PDB entry 9N5B | X-ray diffraction, 3.10 A resolution | chains T and A of the 13 polymer chains in the assembly

Chain T:
Molecule: Template strand DNA
Sequence (29 nucleotides; numbered 1 to 29; the number before each row is that of its first residue):
     1 CCTTCTCTCT CTCGCTGAGC CTCTCGATG
Disordered / not traced: 1-2, 29
Modified residues: 8OG (8-oxo-2'-deoxy-guanosine-5'-monophosphate) at position 19

Chain A:
Molecule: DNA-directed RNA polymerase II subunit RPB1
From: Saccharomyces cerevisiae S288C
Notes: EC 2.7.7.6
UniProtKB: P04050 (RPB1_YEAST); residues 1-1733 here = UniProt positions 1-1733
Chain sequence (1733 residues; each row starts with the number of its first residue):
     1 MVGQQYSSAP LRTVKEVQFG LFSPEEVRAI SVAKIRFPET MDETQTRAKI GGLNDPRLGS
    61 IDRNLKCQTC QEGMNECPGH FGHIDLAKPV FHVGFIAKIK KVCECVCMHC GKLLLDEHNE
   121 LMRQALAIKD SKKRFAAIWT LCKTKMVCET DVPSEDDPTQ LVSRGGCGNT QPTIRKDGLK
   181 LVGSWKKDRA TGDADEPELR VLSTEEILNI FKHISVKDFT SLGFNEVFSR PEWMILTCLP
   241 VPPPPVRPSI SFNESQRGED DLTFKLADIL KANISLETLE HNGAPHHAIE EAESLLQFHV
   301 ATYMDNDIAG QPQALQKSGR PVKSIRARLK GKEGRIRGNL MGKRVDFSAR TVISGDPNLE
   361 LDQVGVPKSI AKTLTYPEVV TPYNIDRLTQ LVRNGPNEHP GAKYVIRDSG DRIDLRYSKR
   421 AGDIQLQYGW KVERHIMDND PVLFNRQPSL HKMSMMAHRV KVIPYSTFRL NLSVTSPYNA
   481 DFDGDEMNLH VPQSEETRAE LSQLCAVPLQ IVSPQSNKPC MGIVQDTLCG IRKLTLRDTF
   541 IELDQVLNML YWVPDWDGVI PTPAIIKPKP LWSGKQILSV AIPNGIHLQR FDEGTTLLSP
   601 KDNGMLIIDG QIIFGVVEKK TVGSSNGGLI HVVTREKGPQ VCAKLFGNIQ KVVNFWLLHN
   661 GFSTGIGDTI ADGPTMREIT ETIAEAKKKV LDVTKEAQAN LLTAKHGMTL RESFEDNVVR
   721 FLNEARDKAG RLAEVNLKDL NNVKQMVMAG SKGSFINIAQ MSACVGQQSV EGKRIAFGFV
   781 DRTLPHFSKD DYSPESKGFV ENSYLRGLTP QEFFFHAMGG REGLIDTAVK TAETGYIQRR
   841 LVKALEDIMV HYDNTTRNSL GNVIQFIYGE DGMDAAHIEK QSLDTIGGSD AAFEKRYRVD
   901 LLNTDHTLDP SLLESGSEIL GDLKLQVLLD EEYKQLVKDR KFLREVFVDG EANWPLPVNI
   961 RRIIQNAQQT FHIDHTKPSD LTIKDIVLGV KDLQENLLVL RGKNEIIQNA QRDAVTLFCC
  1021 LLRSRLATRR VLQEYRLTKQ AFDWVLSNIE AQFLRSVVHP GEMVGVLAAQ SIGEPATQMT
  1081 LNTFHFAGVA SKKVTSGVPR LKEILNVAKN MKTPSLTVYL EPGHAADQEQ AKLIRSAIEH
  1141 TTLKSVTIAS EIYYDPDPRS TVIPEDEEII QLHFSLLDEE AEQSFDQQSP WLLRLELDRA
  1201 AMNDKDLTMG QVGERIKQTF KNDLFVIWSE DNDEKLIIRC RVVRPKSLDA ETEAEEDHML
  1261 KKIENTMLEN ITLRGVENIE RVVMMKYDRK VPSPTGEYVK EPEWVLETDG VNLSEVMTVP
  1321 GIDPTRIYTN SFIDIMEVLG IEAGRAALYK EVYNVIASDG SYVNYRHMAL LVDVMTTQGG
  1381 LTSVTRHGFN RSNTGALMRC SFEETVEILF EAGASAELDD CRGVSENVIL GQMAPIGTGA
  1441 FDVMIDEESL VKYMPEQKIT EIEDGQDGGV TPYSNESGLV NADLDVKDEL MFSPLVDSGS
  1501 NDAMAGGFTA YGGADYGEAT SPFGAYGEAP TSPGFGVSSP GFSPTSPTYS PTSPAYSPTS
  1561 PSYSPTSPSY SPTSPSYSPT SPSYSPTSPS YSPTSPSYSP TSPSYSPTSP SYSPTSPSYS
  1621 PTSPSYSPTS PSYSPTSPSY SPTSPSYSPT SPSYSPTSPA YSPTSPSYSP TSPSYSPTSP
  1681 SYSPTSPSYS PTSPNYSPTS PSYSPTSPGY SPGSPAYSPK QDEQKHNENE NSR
Disordered / not traced: 1-2, 154-160, 187-198, 250-256, 1082-1091, 1177-1186, 1244-1256, 1447-1733
Bound ions: Zn2+ site 1: Cys67, Cys70, Cys77, His80; Zn2+ site 2: Cys107, Cys110, Cys148, Cys167; Mg2+: Asp481, Asp485 (shared with 1 residue of chain R)
Swiss-Prot annotation at these positions:
  - region: Pro248 to Asp260 (Lid loop), Asn306 to Lys323 (Rudder loop), Pro810 to Glu822 (Bridging helix)
  - binding site (Zn(2+)): Cys67, Cys70, Cys77, His80, Cys107, Cys110, Cys148, Cys167
  - binding site (Mg(2+)): Asp481, Asp483, Asp485
  - modified residue: Thr1471 (Phosphothreonine)
  - cross-link (Glycyl lysine isopeptide (Lys-Gly)): Lys695 (interchain with G-Cter in ubiquitin), Lys1246 (interchain with G-Cter in ubiquitin), Lys1350 (interchain with G-Cter in ubiquitin)
  - natural variant: Ser1653 to Pro1659 (deletion: In strain: A364A)
  - mutagenesis: Lys1246 (K1246R: Impairs ubiquitination during transcription stress)

Interface between chain T and chain A:
Contacting residue pairs (16):
  DT16(T) - Arg1386(A)  hydrogen bond to the base
  DG17(T) - Tyr836(A)  phosphate contact
  DG17(T) - Glu1403(A)  phosphate contact
  DG17(T) - Glu1404(A)  phosphate contact
  DA18(T) - Tyr836(A)  sugar contact
  DA18(T) - Glu1403(A)  phosphate contact
  8OG_19(T) - Pro448(A)  base contact
  8OG_19(T) - Thr831(A)  sugar contact
  8OG_19(T) - Ala832(A)  base contact
  8OG_19(T) - Gly835(A)  sugar contact
  8OG_19(T) - Tyr836(A)  sugar contact
  DC20(T) - Lys332(A)  salt bridge to the phosphate
  DC20(T) - Pro448(A)  base contact
  DC21(T) - Gln447(A)  sugar contact
  DT22(T) - Arg344(A)  salt bridge to the phosphate
  DT22(T) - Arg350(A)  hydrogen bond to the sugar
Interface residues without a listed pair, chain T (8 interface residues in all): DC15
Interface residues without a listed pair, chain A (16 interface residues in all): Ala309, Arg326, Lys330, Arg337

Summary:
Chain T and chain A form an interface of 8 and 16 residues respectively; the contacts include 2 hydrogen bonds
and 2 salt bridges. Among the polar pairs are DT16(T)-Arg1386(A), DT22(T)-Arg350(A) and DC20(T)-Lys332(A).
Here chain T is Template strand DNA and chain A is DNA-directed RNA polymerase II subunit RPB1 (Saccharomyces
cerevisiae S288C). Entry 9N5B (RNA polymerase II elongation complex containing 8-oxoG at +1 site, apo form)
was determined by X-ray diffraction, deposited together with 9N5C, 9N5D, 9N5E, 9N5F and 9N5G.
